Entry 7D76 (electron microscopy, 3.10 A resolution); this record covers chains A and B of the 4 polymer chains in the assembly.

== Chain A ==
Protein: Guanine nucleotide-binding protein G(o) subunit alpha
From: Homo sapiens
Amino-acid sequence (226 residues; numbered 3 to 354; 126 numbers in that range are skipped by the numbering (no residue carries them; nothing is unmodelled there); the number before each row is that of its first residue):
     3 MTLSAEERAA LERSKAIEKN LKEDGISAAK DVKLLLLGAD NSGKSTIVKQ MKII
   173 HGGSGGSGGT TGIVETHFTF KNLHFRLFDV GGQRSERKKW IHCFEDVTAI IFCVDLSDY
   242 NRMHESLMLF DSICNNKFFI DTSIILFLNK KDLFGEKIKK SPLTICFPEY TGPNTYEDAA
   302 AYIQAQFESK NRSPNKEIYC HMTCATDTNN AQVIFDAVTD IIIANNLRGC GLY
Disordered / not traced: 3, 173-182
Covalently attached groups: palmitic acid (PLM) linked to Cys351
Reported in the primary citation:
  - post-translational modification sites: Cys351
  - mutagenesis - C351A, C351S: decreased signaling in response to GPR97
  - mutagenesis - C351A, C351S: unchanged signaling

== Chain B ==
Protein: Guanine nucleotide-binding protein G(I)/G(S)/G(T) subunit beta-1
From: Homo sapiens
UniProtKB: P62873 (GBB1_HUMAN); residues 1-340 here = UniProt positions 1-340
Amino-acid sequence (346 residues; numbered 1 to 346; the number before each row is that of its first residue):
     1 MSELDQLRQE AEQLKNQIRD ARKACADATL SQITNNIDPV GRIQMRTRRT LRGHLAKIYA
    61 MHWGTDSRLL VSASQDGKLI IWDSYTTNKV HAIPLRSSWV MTCAYAPSGN YVACGGLDNI
   121 CSIYNLKTRE GNVRVSRELA GHTGYLSCCR FLDDNQIVTS SGDTTCALWD IETGQQTTTF
   181 TGHTGDVMSL SLAPDTRLFV SGACDASAKL WDVREGMCRQ TFTGHESDIN AICFFPNGNA
   241 FATGSDDATC RLFDLRADQE LMTYSHDNII CGITSVSFSK SGRLLLAGYD DFNCNVWDAL
   301 KADRAGVLAG HDNRVSCLGV TDDGMAVATG SWDSFLKIWN HHHHHH
Disordered / not traced: 1-2, 341-346
Construct notes: expression tag (341-346)
Curated features (UniProtKB/Swiss-Prot):
  - modified residue: Ser2 (N-acetylserine), His266 (Phosphohistidine)
  - natural variant: Leu30 (L30F: In MRD42; uncertain significance), Arg52 (R52G: In MRD42), Gly64 (G64V: In MRD42), Asp76 (D76E: In MRD42; D76G: In MRD42), Gly77 (G77S: In MRD42), Lys78 (K78R: In MRD42), Ile80 (I80N: In MRD42; I80T: In MRD42), His91 (H91R: In MRD42; uncertain significance), Ala92 (A92T: In MRD42), Pro94 (P94S: In MRD42), Leu95 (L95P: In MRD42), Arg96 (R96L: In MRD42), 5 further natural variant entries in UniProt

== Interface between chain A and chain B ==
Residue-residue contacts (39):
  Ala12(A) - Asn88(B)
  Leu13(A) - Asn88(B)
  Ser16(A) - Asn88(B)
  Ser16(A) - Lys89(B)
  Ile19(A) - Lys89(B)
  Ile19(A) - Val90(B)
  Ile19(A) - Ala92(B)  hydrophobic
  Glu20(A) - Lys89(B)  salt bridge
  Leu23(A) - Gly53(B)
  Leu23(A) - Lys78(B)
  Leu23(A) - Ile80(B)  hydrophobic
  Asp26(A) - Lys78(B)  salt bridge
  Thr183(A) - Asn119(B)
  Gly184(A) - Leu117(B)
  Gly184(A) - Asn119(B)  hydrogen bond (backbone-side chain)
  Phe200(A) - Trp99(B)  hydrophobic
  Gln205(A) - Leu117(B)
  Gln205(A) - Asn119(B)  hydrogen bond
  Gln205(A) - Tyr145(B)
  Ser207(A) - Tyr145(B)
  Ser207(A) - Gly162(B)
  Glu208(A) - Asp186(B)
  Lys210(A) - Asp228(B)  salt bridge
  Lys211(A) - Tyr145(B)
  Lys211(A) - Cys204(B)
  Lys211(A) - Asp228(B)  salt bridge
  Lys211(A) - Asn230(B)  hydrogen bond
  Lys211(A) - Asp246(B)  salt bridge
  Trp212(A) - Leu117(B)  hydrophobic
  Trp212(A) - Tyr145(B)
  His214(A) - Lys57(B)  hydrogen bond (backbone-side chain)
  His214(A) - Tyr59(B)  hydrogen bond (backbone-side chain)
  Cys215(A) - Tyr59(B)
  Cys215(A) - Gln75(B)
  Cys215(A) - Trp99(B)
  Cys215(A) - Leu117(B)  hydrophobic
  Phe216(A) - Trp99(B)  hydrophobic
  Glu217(A) - Lys57(B)  salt bridge
  Phe259(A) - Arg314(B)
Interface residues without a listed pair, chain A (25 interface residues in all): Arg15, Gly27, Ile185, Asp218
Interface residues without a listed pair, chain B (29 interface residues in all): Leu55, Thr87, His91, Met101, Thr143, Gly144, Met188, Trp332

== Summary ==
The interface between chain A and chain B involves 25 residues on one side and 29 on the other; the contacts
include 5 hydrogen bonds and 6 salt bridges. Among the polar pairs are Glu20(A)-Lys89(B), Asp26(A)-Lys78(B)
and Lys210(A)-Asp228(B). The paper reports that C351A and C351S of chain A reduce signaling in response to
GPR97; a modification site at Cys351(A).
Chain A is Guanine nucleotide-binding protein G(o) subunit alpha and chain B is Guanine nucleotide-binding
protein G(I)/G(S)/G(T) subunit beta-1, both from Homo sapiens; the structure, Cryo-EM structure of the
beclomethasone-bound adhesion receptor GPR97-Go complex, was determined by electron microscopy (same
publication as 7D77).
